5W4U - chains A and F of the 13 polymer chains in the assembly; structure by X-ray diffraction, 3.60 A resolution.

== Chain A ==
Molecule: DNA-directed RNA polymerase II subunit RPB1
Organism: Saccharomyces cerevisiae (strain ATCC 204508 / S288c)
Notes: EC 2.7.7.6
UniProtKB: P04050 (RPB1_YEAST); numbering as in UniProt (aligned over 1-1733)
Sequence (1733 residues; row label = number of the first residue in the row):
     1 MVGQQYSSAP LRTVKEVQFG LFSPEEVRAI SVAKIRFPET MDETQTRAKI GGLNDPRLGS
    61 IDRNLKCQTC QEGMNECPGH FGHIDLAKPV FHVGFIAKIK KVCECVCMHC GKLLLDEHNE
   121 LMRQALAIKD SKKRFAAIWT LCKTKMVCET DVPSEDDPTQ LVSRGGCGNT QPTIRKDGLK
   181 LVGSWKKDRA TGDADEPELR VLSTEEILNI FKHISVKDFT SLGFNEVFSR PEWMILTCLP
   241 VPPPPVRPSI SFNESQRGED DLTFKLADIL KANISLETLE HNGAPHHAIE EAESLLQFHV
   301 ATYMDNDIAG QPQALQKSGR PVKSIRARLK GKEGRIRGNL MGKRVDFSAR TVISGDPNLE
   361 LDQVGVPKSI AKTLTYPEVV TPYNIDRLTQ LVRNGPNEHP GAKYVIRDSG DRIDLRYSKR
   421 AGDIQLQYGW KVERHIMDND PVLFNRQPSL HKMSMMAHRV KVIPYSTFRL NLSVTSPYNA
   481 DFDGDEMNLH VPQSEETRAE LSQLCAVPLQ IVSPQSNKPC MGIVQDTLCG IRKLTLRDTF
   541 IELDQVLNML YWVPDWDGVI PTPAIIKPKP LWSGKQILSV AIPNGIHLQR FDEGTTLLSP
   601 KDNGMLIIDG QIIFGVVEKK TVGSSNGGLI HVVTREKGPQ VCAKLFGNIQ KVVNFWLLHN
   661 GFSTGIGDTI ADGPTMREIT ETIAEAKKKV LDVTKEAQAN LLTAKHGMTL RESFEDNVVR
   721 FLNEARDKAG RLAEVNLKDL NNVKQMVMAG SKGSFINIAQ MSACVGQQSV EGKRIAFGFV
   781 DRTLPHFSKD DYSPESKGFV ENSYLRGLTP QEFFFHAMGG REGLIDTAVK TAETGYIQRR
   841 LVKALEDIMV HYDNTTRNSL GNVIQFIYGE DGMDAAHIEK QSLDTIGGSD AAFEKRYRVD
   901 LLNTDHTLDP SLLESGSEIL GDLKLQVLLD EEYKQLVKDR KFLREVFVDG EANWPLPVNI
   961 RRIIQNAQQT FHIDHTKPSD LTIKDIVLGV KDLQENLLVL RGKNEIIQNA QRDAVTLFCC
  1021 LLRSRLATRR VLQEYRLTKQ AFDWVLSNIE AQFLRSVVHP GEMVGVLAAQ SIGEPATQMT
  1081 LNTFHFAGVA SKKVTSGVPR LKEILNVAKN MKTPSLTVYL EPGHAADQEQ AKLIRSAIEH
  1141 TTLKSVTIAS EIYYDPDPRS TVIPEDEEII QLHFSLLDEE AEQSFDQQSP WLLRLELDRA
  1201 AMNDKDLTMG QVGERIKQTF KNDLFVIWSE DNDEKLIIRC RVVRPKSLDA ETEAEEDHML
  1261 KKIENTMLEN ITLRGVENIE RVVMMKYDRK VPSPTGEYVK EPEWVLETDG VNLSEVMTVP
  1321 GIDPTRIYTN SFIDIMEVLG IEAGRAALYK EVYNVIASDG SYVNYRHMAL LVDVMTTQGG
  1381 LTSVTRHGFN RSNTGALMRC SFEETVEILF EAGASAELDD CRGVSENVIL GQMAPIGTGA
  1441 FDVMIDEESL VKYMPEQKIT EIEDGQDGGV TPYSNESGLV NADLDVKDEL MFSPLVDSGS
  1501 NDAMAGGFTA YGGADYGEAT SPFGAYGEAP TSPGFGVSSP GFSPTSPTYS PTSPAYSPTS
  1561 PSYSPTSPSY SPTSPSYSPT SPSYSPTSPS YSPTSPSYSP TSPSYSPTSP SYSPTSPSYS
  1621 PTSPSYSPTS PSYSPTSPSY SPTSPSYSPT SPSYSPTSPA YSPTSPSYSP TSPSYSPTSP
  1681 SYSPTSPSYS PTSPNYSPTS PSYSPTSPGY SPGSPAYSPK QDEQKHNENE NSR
Unresolved in the structure: 1-2, 149-166, 186-200, 253-258, 1080-1092, 1176-1186, 1244-1256, 1450-1733
Bound ions: Zn2+ site 1: Cys77, His80; Zn2+ site 2: Cys110, Cys148; Mg2+: Asp481, Asp483, Asp485 (shared with 1 residue of chain R)
Curated features (UniProtKB/Swiss-Prot):
  - region: Pro248 to Asp260 (Lid loop), Asn306 to Lys323 (Rudder loop), Pro810 to Glu822 (Bridging helix)
  - binding site (Zn(2+)): Cys67, Cys70, Cys77, His80, Cys107, Cys110, Cys148, Cys167
  - binding site (Mg(2+)): Asp481, Asp483, Asp485
  - modified residue: Thr1471 (Phosphothreonine)
  - cross-link (Glycyl lysine isopeptide (Lys-Gly)): Lys695 (interchain with G-Cter in ubiquitin), Lys1246 (interchain with G-Cter in ubiquitin), Lys1350 (interchain with G-Cter in ubiquitin)

== Chain F ==
Molecule: DNA-directed RNA polymerases I, II, and III subunit RPABC2
Organism: Saccharomyces cerevisiae (strain ATCC 204508 / S288c)
UniProtKB: P20435 (RPAB2_YEAST); residues 1-155 here = UniProt positions 1-155
Sequence (155 residues; numbered 1 to 155; the number before each row is that of its first residue):
     1 MSDYEEAFND GNENFEDFDV EHFSDEETYE EKPQFKDGET TDANGKTIVT GGNGPEDFQQ
    61 HEQIRRKTLK EKAIPKDQRA TTPYMTKYER ARILGTRALQ ISMNAPVFVD LEGETDPLRI
   121 AMKELAEKKI PLVIRRYLPD GSFEDWSVEE LIVDL
Unresolved in the structure: 1-71
Curated features (UniProtKB/Swiss-Prot):
  - region: Leu111 to Leu132 (Leucine-zipper)
  - modified residue: Ser24 (Phosphoserine)

== How chain A and chain F interact ==
Pairs across the interface - 60 pairs, chain A then chain F:
  Val379(A) - Ser102(F)
  Thr381(A) - Ile101(F)
  Thr381(A) - Ser102(F)
  Thr381(A) - Asn104(F)
  Tyr383(A) - Val107(F)
  Tyr383(A) - Leu111(F)  hydrophobic
  Tyr383(A) - Thr115(F)
  Glu495(A) - Ala98(F)
  Glu495(A) - Ser102(F)
  Glu495(A) - Pro117(F)
  Glu496(A) - Gly95(F)
  Ala499(A) - Gly95(F)
  Ala499(A) - Leu118(F)  hydrophobic
  Ser502(A) - Leu118(F)
  Gln503(A) - Arg90(F)  hydrogen bond
  Leu504(A) - Lys87(F)
  Leu504(A) - Tyr88(F)  hydrophobic
  Leu504(A) - Ala91(F)  hydrophobic
  His851(A) - Pro139(F)
  Tyr852(A) - Thr81(F)
  Tyr852(A) - Glu89(F)  hydrogen bond
  Tyr852(A) - Arg136(F)
  Tyr852(A) - Tyr137(F)
  Asp853(A) - Pro139(F)
  Arg857(A) - Pro139(F)
  Arg1001(A) - Ala80(F)
  Arg1001(A) - Thr82(F)
  Arg1001(A) - Pro83(F)
  Leu1054(A) - Tyr84(F)
  Arg1055(A) - Asp154(F)  salt bridge
  His1059(A) - Thr86(F)
  His1059(A) - Lys87(F)
  Pro1060(A) - Thr86(F)
  Pro1060(A) - Tyr88(F)
  Gly1061(A) - Tyr88(F)
  Glu1062(A) - Lys87(F)  salt bridge
  Glu1062(A) - Tyr88(F)  hydrogen bond
  Met1433(A) - Arg92(F)
  Gly1437(A) - Tyr88(F)
  Thr1438(A) - Tyr88(F)
  Thr1438(A) - Arg92(F)  hydrogen bond (backbone-side chain)
  Phe1441(A) - Tyr88(F)
  Phe1441(A) - Glu89(F)
  Phe1441(A) - Arg92(F)
  Phe1441(A) - Ile134(F)  hydrophobic
  Phe1441(A) - Arg135(F)
  Asp1442(A) - Val133(F)
  Asp1442(A) - Ile134(F)
  Asp1442(A) - Arg135(F)  hydrogen bond (backbone-backbone)
  Asp1442(A) - Tyr137(F)  hydrogen bond
  Val1443(A) - Arg92(F)
  Val1443(A) - Val133(F)
  Val1443(A) - Ile134(F)  hydrophobic
  Met1444(A) - Leu132(F)
  Met1444(A) - Val133(F)  hydrogen bond (backbone-backbone)
  Met1444(A) - Arg135(F)
  Ile1445(A) - Pro131(F)
  Ile1445(A) - Leu132(F)  hydrophobic
  Glu1448(A) - Ser147(F)
  Glu1448(A) - Glu149(F)
Other interface residues (no listed pair), chain A (37 interface residues in all): Val380, Pro382, Gly1002, Ala1051, Met1063, Gly1439, Ala1440, Asp1446
Other interface residues (no listed pair), chain F (40 interface residues in all): Ile93, Leu94, Thr96, Leu99, Met103, Ala105, Leu138

== Overview ==
37 residues of chain A face 40 of chain F across their interface; the contacts include 7 hydrogen bonds and 2
salt bridges. Polar contacts include Arg1055(A)-Asp154(F), Glu1062(A)-Lys87(F) and Gln503(A)-Arg90(F). Curated
annotation (UniProt) lists 8 Zn2+-binding residues and 3 Mg2+-binding residues on chain A.
Here chain A is DNA-directed RNA polymerase II subunit RPB1 and chain F is DNA-directed RNA polymerases I, II,
and III subunit RPABC2, both from Saccharomyces cerevisiae (strain ATCC 204508 / S288c). Entry 5W4U (Pol II
elongation complex with an N6-methyladenine-containing template) was determined by X-ray diffraction,
deposited together with 5W51.
